Entry 3KXT (X-ray diffraction, 1.60 A resolution); this record covers chains A and C of the 3 polymer chains in the assembly.

Chain A:
Name: Chromatin protein Cren7
Organism: Sulfolobus solfataricus
UniProt: Q97ZE3 (CREN7_SULSO); residues 6-60 here = UniProt positions 6-60
Chain sequence (56 residues; each row starts with the number of its first residue):
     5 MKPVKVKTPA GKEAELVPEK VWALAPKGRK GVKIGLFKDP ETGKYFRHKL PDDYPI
Construct notes: initiating methionine (5)
Curated features (UniProtKB/Swiss-Prot):
  - modified residue: Lys16 (N6-methyllysine)
  - mutagenesis: Lys24 (K24E: Slightly reduces the melting temperature of the protein. Slightly reduces affinity for calf thymus DNA and poly(dA-dT) oligonucleotides. Increases affinity for poly(dG-dC) oligonucleotide ...), Lys31 (K31E: Slightly reduces the melting temperature of the protein. Destabilizes complex with DNA. Slightly reduces affinity for calf thymus DNA and poly(dA-dT) oligonucleotides ...), Phe41 (F41A: Results in a significant protein misfolding, reduced thermostability, reduced ability to mediate DNA compaction and bridging ...), Lys42 (K42E: Slightly reduces the melting temperature of the protein. Slightly reduces affinity for calf thymus DNA and poly(dA-dT) oligonucleotides ...), Lys48 (K48E: Slightly reduces the melting temperature of the protein. Slightly reduces affinity for calf thymus DNA and poly(dA-dT) oligonucleotides ...)
Reported in the primary citation:
  - binding site for the 8-nt DNA strand: Lys24, Trp26, Leu28, Pro30, Lys31, Leu40, Arg51
  - binding site for the 8-nt DNA strand (chain C): Arg33, Val36, Ile38, Arg51, His52, Lys53
  - contacts within the chain: Lys11-His52
  - mutagenesis - P30DEL/K31DEL/G32DEL/R33DEL/K34DEL: decreased binding to the 8-nt DNA strand (chain C)

Chain C:
Molecule: 8-nt DNA strand
Sequence (8 nucleotides; row label = number of the first residue in the row):
   109 GCGATCGC

How chain A and chain C interact:
Pairs across the interface (14):
  Pro30(A) - DG115(C)  base contact
  Arg33(A) - DG115(C)  base contact
  Arg33(A) - DC116(C)  hydrogen bond to the base
  Val36(A) - DC114(C)  phosphate contact
  Val36(A) - DG115(C)  sugar contact
  Ile38(A) - DT113(C)  base contact
  Arg51(A) - DG111(C)  base contact
  Arg51(A) - DA112(C)  base contact
  Arg51(A) - DT113(C)  sugar contact
  His52(A) - DT113(C)  phosphate contact
  His52(A) - DC114(C)  salt bridge to the phosphate
  Lys53(A) - DT113(C)  phosphate contact
  Lys53(A) - DC114(C)  hydrogen bond to the phosphate
  Lys53(A) - DG115(C)  salt bridge to the phosphate
Other interface residues (no listed pair), chain A (8 interface residues in all): Leu28

In short:
The interface between chain A and chain C involves 8 residues on one side and 6 on the other; the contacts
include 2 hydrogen bonds and 2 salt bridges. Among the polar pairs are Arg33(A)-DC116(C), Lys53(A)-DC114(C)
and His52(A)-DC114(C). The paper reports a binding site for the 8-nt DNA strand at Lys24(A), Trp26(A) and
Leu28(A) among others; P30DEL/K31DEL/G32DEL/R33DEL/K34DEL of chain A reduce binding to the 8-nt DNA strand
(chain C).
Chain A is Chromatin protein Cren7 (Sulfolobus solfataricus) and chain C is an 8-nt DNA strand; the structure,
Crystal structure of Sulfolobus Cren7-dsDNA complex, was determined by X-ray diffraction.
